PDB entry 9N5M | electron microscopy, 2.35 A resolution | chains V and X of the 60 polymer chains in the assembly

[Chain V (and X)]
Protein: VP2
Source organism: Turkey parvovirus 260
Notes: chain X of this document is another copy of the same molecule, construct and numbering; everything in this record applies to it too
UniProtKB: D3X6X8 (D3X6X8_9VIRU); residues 1-535 here correspond to UniProt positions 2-536 (UniProt number = residue number + 1)
Sequence (535 residues; numbered 1 to 535; the number before each row is that of its first residue):
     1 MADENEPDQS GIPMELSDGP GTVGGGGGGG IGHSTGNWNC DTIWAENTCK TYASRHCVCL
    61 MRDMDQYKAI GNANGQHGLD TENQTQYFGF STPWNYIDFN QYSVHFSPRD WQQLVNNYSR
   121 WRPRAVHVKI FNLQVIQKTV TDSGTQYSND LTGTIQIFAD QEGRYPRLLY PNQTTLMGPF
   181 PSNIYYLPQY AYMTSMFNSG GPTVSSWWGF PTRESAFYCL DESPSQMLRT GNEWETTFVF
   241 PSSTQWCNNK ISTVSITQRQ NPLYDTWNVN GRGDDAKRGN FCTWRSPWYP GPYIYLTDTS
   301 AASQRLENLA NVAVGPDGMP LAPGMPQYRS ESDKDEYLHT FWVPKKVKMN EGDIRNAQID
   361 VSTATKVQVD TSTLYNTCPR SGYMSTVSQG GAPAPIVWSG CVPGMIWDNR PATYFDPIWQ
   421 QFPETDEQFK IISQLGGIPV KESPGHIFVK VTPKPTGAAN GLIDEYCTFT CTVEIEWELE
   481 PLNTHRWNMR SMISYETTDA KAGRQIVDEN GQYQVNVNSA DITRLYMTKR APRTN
Unresolved in the structure: 1-29
Metal / ion sites: Mg2+ site 1: Asp265, Asp275, Ala276 (shared with 1 residue of chain e); Mg2+ site 2: Arg272 (shared with 2 residues of chain e); Mg2+ site 3: Asp298, Asp335 (shared with Arg272(X) of chain X); Mg2+ site 4: Gln358 (shared with Asp265(X), Asp275(X), Ala276(X) of chain X)

[Interface between chain V and chain X]
Pairs across the interface (265):
  Arg62(V) - Tyr264(X)
  Ile70(V) - Pro262(X)  hydrophobic
  Asn72(V) - Gly279(X)
  His77(V) - Asn280(X)
  His77(V) - Cys282(X)
  His77(V) - Thr283(X)
  Gly78(V) - Asn280(X)  hydrogen bond (backbone-side chain)
  Leu79(V) - Arg272(X)
  Leu79(V) - Thr283(X)
  Asp80(V) - Arg272(X)  salt bridge
  Asp80(V) - Asp274(X)
  Asp80(V) - Lys277(X)
  Thr81(V) - Lys277(X)
  Thr81(V) - Asn280(X)  hydrogen bond (backbone-side chain)
  Glu82(V) - Lys277(X)
  Glu82(V) - Arg278(X)  salt bridge
  Asn83(V) - Arg278(X)  hydrogen bond (backbone-backbone)
  Asn83(V) - Gly279(X)
  Asn83(V) - Asn280(X)
  Gln84(V) - Gly279(X)
  Gln84(V) - Asn280(X)
  Thr85(V) - Gly279(X)  hydrogen bond (backbone-backbone)
  Thr85(V) - Asn280(X)  hydrogen bond (backbone-side chain)
  Thr85(V) - Phe281(X)
  Thr85(V) - Cys282(X)
  Gln86(V) - Gln258(X)  hydrogen bond (backbone-side chain)
  Tyr87(V) - Gln258(X)
  Tyr87(V) - Phe281(X)  hydrophobic
  Ser91(V) - Leu263(X)
  Tyr96(V) - Asn261(X)  hydrogen bond
  Gly163(V) - Thr534(X)
  Arg164(V) - His485(X)  hydrogen bond
  Arg164(V) - Thr534(X)
  Tyr165(V) - Thr534(X)
  Tyr165(V) - Asn535(X)
  Pro166(V) - Thr534(X)
  Pro166(V) - Asn535(X)
  Arg167(V) - Arg259(X)  hydrogen bond (backbone-side chain)
  Arg167(V) - Asn535(X)  hydrogen bond (backbone-backbone)
  Leu168(V) - Arg259(X)
  Leu168(V) - Gln260(X)
  Leu168(V) - Asn261(X)
  Leu169(V) - Arg259(X)  hydrogen bond (backbone-backbone)
  Leu169(V) - Trp288(X)  hydrophobic
  Tyr170(V) - Arg259(X)
  Tyr170(V) - Gln260(X)
  Tyr170(V) - Thr266(X)
  Tyr170(V) - Asn268(X)
  Tyr170(V) - Trp284(X)
  Tyr170(V) - Arg285(X)  hydrogen bond (side chain-backbone)
  Tyr170(V) - Pro287(X)
  Pro171(V) - Thr266(X)  hydrogen bond (backbone-side chain)
  Pro171(V) - Asn268(X)  hydrogen bond (backbone-side chain)
  Pro171(V) - Pro287(X)
  Asn172(V) - Thr266(X)  hydrogen bond (backbone-side chain)
  Asn172(V) - Trp267(X)  hydrogen bond (backbone-backbone)
  Asn172(V) - Asn268(X)
  Gln173(V) - Gln260(X)
  Gln173(V) - Asn261(X)  hydrogen bond (side chain-backbone)
  Gln173(V) - Tyr264(X)  hydrogen bond (side chain-backbone)
  Gln173(V) - Asp265(X)
  Gln173(V) - Thr266(X)
  Gln173(V) - Trp284(X)
  Thr174(V) - Tyr264(X)
  Thr174(V) - Asp265(X)  hydrogen bond (backbone-backbone)
  Thr174(V) - Trp267(X)
  Thr175(V) - Tyr264(X)
  Pro188(V) - Tyr264(X)
  Gln189(V) - Asn261(X)  hydrogen bond (backbone-side chain)
  Gln189(V) - Leu263(X)
  Gln189(V) - Tyr264(X)  hydrogen bond (backbone-side chain)
  Ala191(V) - Asn261(X)
  Ala191(V) - Pro262(X)
  Ala191(V) - Leu263(X)  hydrophobic
  Tyr192(V) - Pro262(X)
  Met193(V) - Val254(X)
  Met193(V) - Gln258(X)
  Met193(V) - Gln260(X)
  Met193(V) - Pro262(X)  hydrophobic
  Met193(V) - Phe281(X)  hydrophobic
  Thr194(V) - Thr253(X)
  Thr194(V) - Val254(X)
  Thr194(V) - Gln258(X)
  Ser195(V) - Thr253(X)  hydrogen bond (backbone-backbone)
  Ser195(V) - Val254(X)
  Ser195(V) - Asn376(X)
  Met196(V) - Tyr375(X)
  Phe197(V) - Tyr328(X)
  Phe197(V) - Tyr375(X)
  Arg213(V) - Arg486(X)  hydrogen bond (backbone-side chain)
  Arg213(V) - Ser491(X)
  Arg213(V) - Arg530(X)
  Glu214(V) - Ile251(X)
  Glu214(V) - Thr253(X)
  Glu214(V) - Arg486(X)  hydrogen bond (backbone-side chain)
  Ser215(V) - Arg486(X)  hydrogen bond (backbone-side chain)
  Ser215(V) - Asn488(X)  hydrogen bond (backbone-side chain)
  Ala216(V) - Arg486(X)
  Ala216(V) - Asn488(X)
  Phe217(V) - Arg486(X)
  Phe217(V) - Trp487(X)  hydrogen bond (backbone-backbone)
  Phe217(V) - Asn488(X)  hydrogen bond (backbone-side chain)
  Tyr218(V) - Thr253(X)
  Tyr218(V) - Arg486(X)
  Tyr218(V) - Thr534(X)  hydrogen bond
  Cys219(V) - Trp487(X)  hydrophobic
  Glu222(V) - His485(X)
  Glu222(V) - Trp487(X)
  Pro292(V) - Pro403(X)
  Ile294(V) - Val402(X)  hydrophobic
  Tyr295(V) - Ser385(X)  hydrogen bond (backbone-side chain)
  Tyr295(V) - Thr386(X)
  Tyr295(V) - Val387(X)  hydrophobic
  Leu296(V) - Ser385(X)
  Thr297(V) - Gly390(X)  hydrogen bond (side chain-backbone)
  Thr297(V) - Gly391(X)
  Asp298(V) - Arg272(X)
  Thr299(V) - Arg272(X)  hydrogen bond (backbone-side chain)
  Ser300(V) - Arg272(X)
  Ala301(V) - Arg272(X)  hydrogen bond (backbone-side chain)
  Gln304(V) - Arg272(X)
  Leu306(V) - Cys282(X)
  Glu307(V) - Pro393(X)
  Asn308(V) - Pro393(X)
  Leu309(V) - Gly271(X)
  Leu309(V) - Arg272(X)
  Leu309(V) - Pro393(X)
  Ala310(V) - Met384(X)
  Ala310(V) - Ser385(X)
  Asn311(V) - Tyr383(X)
  Asn311(V) - Met384(X)  hydrogen bond (backbone-backbone)
  Val312(V) - Pro290(X)  hydrophobic
  Val312(V) - Pro379(X)  hydrophobic
  Val312(V) - Ser381(X)
  Val312(V) - Gly382(X)
  Val312(V) - Tyr383(X)  hydrophobic
  Ala313(V) - Pro379(X)
  Ala313(V) - Arg380(X)  hydrogen bond (backbone-backbone)
  Ala313(V) - Ser381(X)  hydrogen bond (backbone-side chain)
  Val314(V) - Ile256(X)  hydrophobic
  Val314(V) - Thr257(X)
  Val314(V) - Pro290(X)  hydrophobic
  Val314(V) - Asn376(X)
  Val314(V) - Cys378(X)
  Gly315(V) - Tyr375(X)  hydrogen bond (backbone-backbone)
  Gly315(V) - Arg380(X)  hydrogen bond (backbone-side chain)
  Pro316(V) - Ser255(X)
  Pro316(V) - Gln258(X)
  Pro316(V) - Tyr375(X)
  Asp317(V) - Thr257(X)  hydrogen bond
  Asp317(V) - Cys282(X)
  Gly318(V) - Thr257(X)
  Gly318(V) - Cys282(X)
  Met319(V) - Thr257(X)
  Met319(V) - Cys282(X)
  Met319(V) - Ser286(X)  hydrogen bond
  Met319(V) - Trp288(X)
  Met319(V) - Tyr289(X)  hydrophobic
  Met319(V) - Pro290(X)
  Pro320(V) - Gly271(X)
  Pro320(V) - Cys282(X)
  Pro320(V) - Thr283(X)
  Pro320(V) - Trp284(X)
  Leu321(V) - Tyr289(X)  hydrogen bond (backbone-side chain)
  Leu321(V) - Tyr383(X)  hydrophobic
  Ala322(V) - Gly271(X)
  Ala322(V) - Arg285(X)
  Pro323(V) - Arg285(X)
  Gly324(V) - Tyr289(X)  hydrogen bond (backbone-side chain)
  Met325(V) - Tyr289(X)  hydrophobic
  Met325(V) - Val402(X)  hydrophobic
  Met325(V) - Pro403(X)
  Asp335(V) - Arg272(X)
  Asp335(V) - Gly273(X)
  Asp335(V) - Arg285(X)  hydrogen bond (backbone-side chain)
  Glu336(V) - Arg285(X)
  Leu338(V) - Arg285(X)  hydrogen bond (backbone-side chain)
  His339(V) - Asn268(X)
  Thr340(V) - Val269(X)
  Thr340(V) - Arg285(X)
  Phe341(V) - Trp267(X)
  Phe341(V) - Val269(X)  hydrophobic
  Trp342(V) - Trp267(X)  hydrogen bond (backbone-backbone)
  Trp342(V) - Val269(X)
  Trp342(V) - Asp275(X)
  Val343(V) - Trp267(X)
  Pro344(V) - Trp267(X)
  Ile354(V) - Tyr264(X)
  Arg355(V) - Leu263(X)
  Arg355(V) - Tyr264(X)
  Asn356(V) - Leu263(X)  hydrogen bond (backbone-backbone)
  Asn356(V) - Arg278(X)  hydrogen bond (backbone-side chain)
  Ala357(V) - Asp265(X)
  Gln358(V) - Asp265(X)
  Gln358(V) - Ala276(X)
  Gln358(V) - Lys277(X)
  Gln358(V) - Arg278(X)
  Ile359(V) - Asp265(X)  hydrogen bond (backbone-side chain)
  Ile359(V) - Thr266(X)
  Ile359(V) - Trp267(X)  hydrophobic
  Ala364(V) - Trp267(X)  hydrophobic
  Lys366(V) - Gly273(X)  hydrogen bond (side chain-backbone)
  Pro395(V) - Val387(X)  hydrophobic
  Val397(V) - Ser385(X)
  Val397(V) - Val387(X)  hydrophobic
  Val397(V) - Ile396(X)  hydrophobic
  Trp398(V) - Tyr383(X)  hydrophobic
  Trp398(V) - Ile396(X)  hydrophobic
  Trp398(V) - Trp398(X)
  Trp398(V) - Ser399(X)
  Trp398(V) - Gly400(X)  hydrogen bond (side chain-backbone)
  Trp398(V) - Val402(X)
  Trp398(V) - Met405(X)  hydrophobic
  Gly400(V) - Cys401(X)
  Gly400(V) - Val402(X)
  Cys401(V) - Cys401(X)  hydrogen bond (backbone-backbone)
  Cys401(V) - Pro403(X)
  Trp407(V) - Pro403(X)  hydrophobic
  Gln420(V) - Pro287(X)
  Gln420(V) - Trp288(X)
  Gln421(V) - Trp288(X)
  Phe422(V) - Trp288(X)  hydrophobic
  Phe422(V) - Ile406(X)  hydrophobic
  Pro423(V) - Arg259(X)
  Pro423(V) - Trp288(X)  hydrophobic
  Pro423(V) - Ile406(X)
  Pro423(V) - Asn535(X)
  Glu424(V) - Ser252(X)
  Glu424(V) - Arg533(X)  hydrogen bond (backbone-side chain)
  Glu424(V) - Thr534(X)
  Glu424(V) - Asn535(X)
  Thr425(V) - Ile406(X)
  Thr425(V) - Trp407(X)
  Thr425(V) - Asp408(X)
  Thr425(V) - Arg533(X)
  Asp426(V) - Asn248(X)
  Asp426(V) - Trp407(X)  hydrogen bond (backbone-backbone)
  Asp426(V) - Asp408(X)  hydrogen bond (backbone-side chain)
  Asp426(V) - Asn409(X)  hydrogen bond (side chain-backbone)
  Asp426(V) - Lys529(X)  salt bridge
  Asp426(V) - Arg533(X)  salt bridge
  Glu427(V) - Ile406(X)
  Glu427(V) - Trp407(X)  hydrogen bond (backbone-backbone)
  Glu427(V) - Asn409(X)  hydrogen bond
  Gln428(V) - Met405(X)
  Gln428(V) - Ile406(X)
  Gln428(V) - Lys430(X)  hydrogen bond (backbone-side chain)
  Phe429(V) - Cys401(X)
  Phe429(V) - Val402(X)
  Phe429(V) - Pro403(X)
  Phe429(V) - Gly404(X)  hydrogen bond (backbone-backbone)
  Phe429(V) - Met405(X)  hydrogen bond (backbone-backbone)
  Phe429(V) - Trp407(X)  hydrophobic
  Phe429(V) - Phe429(X)  hydrophobic
  Phe429(V) - Lys430(X)
  Lys430(V) - Pro403(X)
  Lys430(V) - Gly404(X)  hydrogen bond (backbone-backbone)
  Ile432(V) - Pro287(X)
  Ile432(V) - Pro403(X)  hydrophobic
  Ile432(V) - Gly404(X)
  Ser433(V) - Pro287(X)
  Leu435(V) - Asn268(X)
  Leu435(V) - Arg285(X)
  Leu435(V) - Ser286(X)
  Leu435(V) - Pro287(X)
Other interface residues (no listed pair), chain V (124 interface residues in all): Glu162, Leu187, Tyr190, Asn198, Ala302, Lys334, Asp353, Ile396, Ser399, Ile431, Gln434
Other interface residues (no listed pair), chain X (86 interface residues in all): Asn270, Thr377, Ser388, Gln389, Met489

[Summary]
124 residues of chain V face 86 of chain X across their interface; the contacts include 61 hydrogen bonds and
4 salt bridges. Polar pairs include Asp80(V)-Arg272(X), Glu82(V)-Arg278(X) and Asp426(V)-Lys529(X). Asp265(V),
Asp275(V) and Ala276(V) form the Mg2+ site 1.
Chain V and chain X are both VP2 (Turkey parvovirus 260); the structure, The Turkey Parvovirus Capsid
structure, was determined by electron microscopy, deposited together with 9N5L.
